Entry 6HLQ (electron microscopy, 3.18 A resolution); this record covers chains B and R of the 15 polymer chains in the assembly.

[Chain B]
Molecule: DNA-directed RNA polymerase I subunit RPA135
From: Saccharomyces cerevisiae (strain ATCC 204508 / S288c)
Notes: EC 2.7.7.6
UniProtKB: P22138 (RPA2_YEAST); residues 1-1203 here = UniProt positions 1-1203
Amino-acid sequence (1203 residues; numbered 1 to 1203; the number before each row is that of its first residue):
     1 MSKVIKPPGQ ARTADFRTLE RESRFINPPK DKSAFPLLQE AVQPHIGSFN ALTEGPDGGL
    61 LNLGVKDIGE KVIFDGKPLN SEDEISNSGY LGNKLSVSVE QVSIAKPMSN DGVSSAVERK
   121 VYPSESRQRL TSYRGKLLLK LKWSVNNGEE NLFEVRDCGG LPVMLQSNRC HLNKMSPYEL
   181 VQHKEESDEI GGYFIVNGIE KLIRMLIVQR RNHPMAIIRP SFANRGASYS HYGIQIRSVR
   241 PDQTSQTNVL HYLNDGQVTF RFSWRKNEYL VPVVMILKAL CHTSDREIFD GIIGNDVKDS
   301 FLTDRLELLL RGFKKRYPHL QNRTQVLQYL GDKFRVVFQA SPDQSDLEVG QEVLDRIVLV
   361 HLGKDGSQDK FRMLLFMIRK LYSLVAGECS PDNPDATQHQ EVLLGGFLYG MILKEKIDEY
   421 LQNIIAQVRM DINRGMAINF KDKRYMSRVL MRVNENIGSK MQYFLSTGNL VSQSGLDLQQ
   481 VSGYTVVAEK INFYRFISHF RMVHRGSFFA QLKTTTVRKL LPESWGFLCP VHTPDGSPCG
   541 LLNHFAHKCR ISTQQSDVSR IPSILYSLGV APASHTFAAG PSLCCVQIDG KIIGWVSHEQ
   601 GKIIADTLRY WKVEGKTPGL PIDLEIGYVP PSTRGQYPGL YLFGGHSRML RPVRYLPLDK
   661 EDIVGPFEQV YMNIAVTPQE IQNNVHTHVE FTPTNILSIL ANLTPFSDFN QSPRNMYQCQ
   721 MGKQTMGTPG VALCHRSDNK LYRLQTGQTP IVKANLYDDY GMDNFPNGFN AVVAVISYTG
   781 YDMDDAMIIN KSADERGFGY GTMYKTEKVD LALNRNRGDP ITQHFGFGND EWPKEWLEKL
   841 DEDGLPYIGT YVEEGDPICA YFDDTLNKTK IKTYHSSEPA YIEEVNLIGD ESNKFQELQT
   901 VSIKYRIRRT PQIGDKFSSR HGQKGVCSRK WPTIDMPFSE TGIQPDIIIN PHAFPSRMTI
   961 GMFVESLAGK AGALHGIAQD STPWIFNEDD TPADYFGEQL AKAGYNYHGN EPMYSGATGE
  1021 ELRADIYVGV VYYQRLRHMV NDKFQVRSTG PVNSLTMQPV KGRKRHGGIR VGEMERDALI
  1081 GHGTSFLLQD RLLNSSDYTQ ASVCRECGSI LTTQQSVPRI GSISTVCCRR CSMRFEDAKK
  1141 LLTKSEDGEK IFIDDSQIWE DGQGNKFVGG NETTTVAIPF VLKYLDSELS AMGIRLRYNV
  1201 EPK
Unresolved in the structure: 1-9, 79-88, 112-115, 1140-1152
Ion coordination: Zn2+: Cys1104, Cys1107, Cys1128
Residues lining bound ligands: phosphomethylphosphonic acid guanylate ester (G2P): Arg714, Tyr717, Asp785, Ser956, Arg957
What the authors report for this chain:
  - contacts within the chain: Arg12-Asp990

[Chain R]
Molecule: 20-nt RNA strand
Sequence (20 nucleotides; numbered 1 to 20; the number before each row is that of its first residue):
     1 UAUAUGCAUA AAGACCAGGC
Unresolved in the structure: 1-11
Ion coordination: Mg2+: C20 (shared with 2 residues of chain A)

[How chain B and chain R interact]
Pairs across the interface - 16 pairs, chain B then chain R:
  Arg204(B) - A17(R)  salt bridge to the phosphate
  Ser482(B) - C15(R)  sugar contact
  Val486(B) - C16(R)  phosphate contact
  Glu489(B) - A17(R)  sugar contact
  Arg495(B) - A17(R)  hydrogen bond to the phosphate
  Arg495(B) - G18(R)  salt bridge to the phosphate
  Gln720(B) - G18(R)  phosphate contact
  Gln720(B) - G19(R)  phosphate contact
  Gln724(B) - G18(R)  hydrogen bond to the phosphate
  Gln724(B) - G19(R)  hydrogen bond to the phosphate
  Lys916(B) - G19(R)  hydrogen bond to the phosphate
  Lys916(B) - C20(R)  salt bridge to the phosphate
  Lys924(B) - C20(R)  salt bridge to the phosphate
  Arg1037(B) - G18(R)  hydrogen bond to the sugar
  His1038(B) - G18(R)  sugar contact
  His1038(B) - G19(R)  sugar contact
Interface residues without a listed pair, chain B (17 interface residues in all): Thr467, Gly483, Ser507, Leu542, Lys1043, Asn1053
Interface residues without a listed pair, chain R (7 interface residues in all): A12

[In short]
17 residues of chain B face 7 of chain R across their interface; the contacts include 5 hydrogen bonds and 4
salt bridges. Polar contacts include Arg1037(B)-G18(R), Arg495(B)-A17(R) and Gln724(B)-G18(R). Bound to chain
B: phosphomethylphosphonic acid guanylate ester. Cys1104(B), Cys1107(B) and Cys1128(B) form the Zn2+ site. The
paper reports contacts within the chain involving Arg12(B) and Asp990(B).
Here chain B is DNA-directed RNA polymerase I subunit RPA135 (Saccharomyces cerevisiae (strain ATCC 204508 /
S288c)) and chain R is a 20-nt RNA strand. Entry 6HLQ (Yeast RNA polymerase I* elongation complex bound to
nucleotide analog GMPCPP) was determined by electron microscopy (same publication as 6HKO, 6HLR and 6HLS).
